Entry 6B4E (X-ray diffraction, 1.75 A resolution); this record covers chains B and D.

[Chain B]
Molecule: Nucleoporin GLE1
Organism: Saccharomyces cerevisiae (strain ATCC 204508 / S288c)
UniProt: Q12315 (GLE1_YEAST); residues 243-538 here = UniProt positions 243-538
Chain sequence (296 residues; each row starts with the number of its first residue):
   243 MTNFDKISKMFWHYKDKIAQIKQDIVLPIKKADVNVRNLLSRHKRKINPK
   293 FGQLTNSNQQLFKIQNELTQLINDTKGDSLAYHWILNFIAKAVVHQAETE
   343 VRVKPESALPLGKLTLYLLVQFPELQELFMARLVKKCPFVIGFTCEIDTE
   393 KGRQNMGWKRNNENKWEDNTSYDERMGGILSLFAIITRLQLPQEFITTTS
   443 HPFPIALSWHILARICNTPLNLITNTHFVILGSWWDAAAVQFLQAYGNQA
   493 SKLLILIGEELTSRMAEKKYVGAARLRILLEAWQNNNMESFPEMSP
Differences from the reference sequence: expression tag (243)
Reported in the primary citation:
  - binding site for proline: Lys286 (by similarity / conservation)

[Chain D]
Molecule: Nucleoporin NUP42
Organism: Saccharomyces cerevisiae (strain ATCC 204508 / S288c)
UniProt: P49686 (NUP42_YEAST); residues 397-430 here = UniProt positions 397-430
Chain sequence (39 residues; numbered 392 to 430; the number before each row is that of its first residue):
   392 GPSGSELADLAEETLKIFRANKFELGLVPDIPPPPALVA
Unresolved in the structure: 392-399
Differences from the reference sequence: expression tag (392-396)
Ligand contacts: proline (PRO): Asp400, Leu401, Ala402, Glu403
Reported in the primary citation:
  - mutagenesis - F409D/F414D, F414D: abolished binding to Nucleoporin GLE1 (chain B)
  - mutagenesis - F409D: unchanged binding to Nucleoporin GLE1 (chain B)
  - mutagenesis - F409D: decreased growth
  - mutagenesis - F414D: abolished growth

[Interface between chain B and chain D]
Pairs across the interface - 46 pairs, chain B then chain D:
  Met243(B) - Gly417(D)
  Met243(B) - Leu418(D)  hydrophobic
  Met243(B) - Val419(D)  hydrogen bond (backbone-backbone)
  Met243(B) - Pro420(D)
  Met243(B) - Asp421(D)
  Thr244(B) - Asp421(D)  hydrogen bond
  Ala448(B) - Pro423(D)  hydrophobic
  Trp451(B) - Phe414(D)  hydrophobic
  Trp451(B) - Pro420(D)  hydrogen bond (side chain-backbone)
  Trp451(B) - Asp421(D)
  Trp451(B) - Ile422(D)
  Trp451(B) - Pro423(D)
  Trp451(B) - Pro424(D)
  His452(B) - Asp421(D)  salt bridge
  His452(B) - Pro423(D)
  Ala455(B) - Val419(D)  hydrophobic
  Ala455(B) - Pro420(D)
  Arg456(B) - Asp421(D)  salt bridge
  Cys458(B) - Leu416(D)
  Cys458(B) - Gly417(D)  hydrogen bond (backbone-backbone)
  Cys458(B) - Val419(D)  hydrophobic
  Asn459(B) - Gly417(D)  hydrogen bond (side chain-backbone)
  Asn459(B) - Leu418(D)  hydrogen bond (side chain-backbone)
  Asn459(B) - Val419(D)  hydrogen bond (side chain-backbone)
  Tyr488(B) - Pro423(D)
  Tyr488(B) - Pro424(D)
  Tyr488(B) - Val429(D)
  Gly489(B) - Val429(D)
  Asn490(B) - Val429(D)
  Asn490(B) - Ala430(D)  hydrogen bond (side chain-backbone)
  Gln491(B) - Phe409(D)  hydrogen bond (side chain-backbone)
  Gln491(B) - Phe414(D)
  Gln491(B) - Pro424(D)
  Gln491(B) - Leu428(D)  hydrogen bond (side chain-backbone)
  Lys494(B) - Ile408(D)  hydrogen bond (side chain-backbone)
  Lys494(B) - Phe409(D)  hydrogen bond (side chain-backbone)
  Lys494(B) - Ala411(D)  hydrogen bond (side chain-backbone)
  Lys494(B) - Asn412(D)
  Lys494(B) - Lys413(D)
  Lys494(B) - Phe414(D)
  Leu495(B) - Phe414(D)
  Leu498(B) - Phe414(D)
  Leu498(B) - Leu416(D)  hydrophobic
  Leu498(B) - Val419(D)  hydrophobic
  Glu502(B) - Leu416(D)
  Arg506(B) - Leu416(D)
Interface residues without a listed pair, chain B (21 interface residues in all): Ile249, Leu462, Leu503
Interface residues without a listed pair, chain D (20 interface residues in all): Arg410, Glu415

[Summary]
21 residues of chain B face 20 of chain D across their interface, with 13 hydrogen bonds and 2 salt bridges.
Polar pairs include His452(B)-Asp421(D), Arg456(B)-Asp421(D) and Thr244(B)-Asp421(D). Ligands of chain D:
proline. From the paper: a binding site for proline at Lys286(B); F409D/F414D and F414D of chain D abolish
binding to Nucleoporin GLE1 (chain B).
Chain B is Nucleoporin GLE1 and chain D is Nucleoporin NUP42, both from Saccharomyces cerevisiae (strain ATCC
204508 / S288c); the structure, Crystal structure of Saccharomyces cerevisiae Gle1 CTD-Nup42 GBM complex, was
determined by X-ray diffraction together with 6B4H, 6B4I and 6B4J from the same study.
